PDB entry 8HLA | electron microscopy, 2.81 A resolution | chains C and D of the 12 polymer chains in the assembly

== Chain C (and D) ==
Molecule: Peroxiredoxin
Organism: Thermococcus kodakarensis KOD1
Notes: EC 1.11.1.24; chain D of this document is another copy of the same molecule, construct and numbering; everything in this record applies to it too
UniProt: Q5JF30 (TDXH_THEKO); numbering as in UniProt (aligned over 1-216)
Chain sequence (216 residues; numbered 1 to 216; the number before each row is that of its first residue):
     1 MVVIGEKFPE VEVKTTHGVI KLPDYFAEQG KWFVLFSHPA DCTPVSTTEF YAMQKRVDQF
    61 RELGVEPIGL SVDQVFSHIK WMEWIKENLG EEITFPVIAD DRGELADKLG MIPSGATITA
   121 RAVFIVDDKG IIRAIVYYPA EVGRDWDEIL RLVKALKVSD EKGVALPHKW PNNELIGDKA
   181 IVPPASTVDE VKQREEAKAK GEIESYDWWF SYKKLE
Disordered / not traced: 216
Covalently attached groups: 1-naphthalen-2-ylethanone (FL3) linked to Cys42
Sequence notes: engineered mutation Cys42 (Phe in Q5JF30), Ser46 (Cys in Q5JF30), Ser205 (Cys in Q5JF30), Ser211 (Cys in Q5JF30)
Ligand contacts:
  - 1-naphthalen-2-ylethanone (FL3), molecule 1: Thr43, Ser77, Lys80, Trp81, Trp84
  - 1-naphthalen-2-ylethanone (FL3), molecule 2: Ser159, Gly163, Val164, Ala165, Ile181, Val182, Pro183, Pro184
Curated features (UniProtKB/Swiss-Prot):
  - binding site (substrate): Arg121

== Interface between chain C and chain D ==
Pairs across the interface (135; chain C residue first):
  Met1(C) - Met1(D)  hydrophobic
  Val3(C) - Gly110(D)
  Val3(C) - Ile112(D)
  Val3(C) - Pro113(D)
  Val3(C) - Ser114(D)
  Ile4(C) - Pro113(D)
  Ile4(C) - Ser114(D)  hydrogen bond (backbone-backbone)
  Ile4(C) - Ala120(D)  hydrophobic
  Ile4(C) - Tyr137(D)
  Ile4(C) - Tyr138(D)
  Ile4(C) - Pro139(D)
  Gly5(C) - Ser114(D)
  Glu6(C) - Ser114(D)
  Cys42(C) - Ala165(D)  hydrophobic
  Thr43(C) - Trp209(D)
  Pro44(C) - Ile181(D)  hydrophobic
  Pro44(C) - Pro184(D)
  Pro44(C) - Trp209(D)
  Pro44(C) - Phe210(D)
  Val45(C) - Ala165(D)  hydrophobic
  Val45(C) - Leu166(D)
  Thr47(C) - Trp209(D)
  Thr48(C) - Pro167(D)
  Thr48(C) - His168(D)  hydrogen bond (side chain-backbone)
  Thr48(C) - Asn173(D)
  Thr48(C) - Glu174(D)
  Thr48(C) - Leu175(D)
  Thr48(C) - Phe210(D)
  Glu49(C) - His168(D)
  Tyr51(C) - Glu174(D)
  Tyr51(C) - Leu175(D)  hydrophobic
  Ala52(C) - His168(D)
  Ala52(C) - Glu174(D)
  Arg56(C) - His168(D)
  Arg56(C) - Lys169(D)
  Trp84(C) - Tyr206(D)  hydrophobic
  Trp84(C) - Asp207(D)
  Trp84(C) - Trp209(D)
  Leu89(C) - Leu175(D)  hydrophobic
  Leu89(C) - Tyr206(D)
  Gly110(C) - Val3(D)
  Ile112(C) - Val3(D)
  Pro113(C) - Ile4(D)
  Ser114(C) - Val3(D)
  Ser114(C) - Ile4(D)  hydrogen bond (backbone-backbone)
  Ser114(C) - Gly5(D)  hydrogen bond (side chain-backbone)
  Ser114(C) - Glu6(D)  hydrogen bond (side chain-backbone)
  Arg133(C) - Pro139(D)
  Arg133(C) - Glu141(D)  salt bridge
  Ala134(C) - Tyr137(D)
  Ile135(C) - Val136(D)
  Ile135(C) - Tyr137(D)  hydrogen bond (backbone-backbone)
  Val136(C) - Ile135(D)
  Val136(C) - Val136(D)  hydrophobic
  Tyr137(C) - Ile4(D)
  Tyr137(C) - Ala134(D)
  Tyr137(C) - Ile135(D)  hydrogen bond (backbone-backbone)
  Tyr138(C) - Glu148(D)  hydrogen bond
  Tyr138(C) - Arg151(D)
  Tyr138(C) - Leu152(D)  hydrophobic
  Pro139(C) - Arg133(D)
  Pro139(C) - Leu152(D)
  Pro139(C) - Leu156(D)  hydrophobic
  Glu141(C) - Arg133(D)  salt bridge
  Glu141(C) - Leu156(D)
  Glu141(C) - Ser159(D)
  Glu141(C) - Ala165(D)
  Glu141(C) - Leu166(D)  hydrogen bond (backbone-backbone)
  Val142(C) - Leu152(D)  hydrophobic
  Val142(C) - Ala155(D)  hydrophobic
  Val142(C) - Leu156(D)  hydrophobic
  Val142(C) - Leu166(D)
  Gly143(C) - Arg151(D)  hydrogen bond (backbone-side chain)
  Gly143(C) - Leu166(D)  hydrogen bond (backbone-backbone)
  Gly143(C) - Pro167(D)
  Arg144(C) - Arg151(D)
  Arg144(C) - His168(D)
  Arg144(C) - Lys169(D)  hydrogen bond (backbone-backbone)
  Asp145(C) - Glu148(D)
  Asp145(C) - Arg151(D)  salt bridge
  Asp145(C) - His168(D)
  Asp145(C) - Lys169(D)  salt bridge
  Trp146(C) - His168(D)  hydrogen bond (backbone-side chain)
  Asp147(C) - Lys169(D)  salt bridge
  Glu148(C) - Tyr138(D)  hydrogen bond
  Glu148(C) - Asp145(D)
  Glu148(C) - Glu148(D)
  Arg151(C) - Tyr138(D)
  Arg151(C) - Gly143(D)  hydrogen bond (side chain-backbone)
  Arg151(C) - Arg144(D)
  Arg151(C) - Asp145(D)
  Leu152(C) - Tyr138(D)
  Ala155(C) - Val142(D)  hydrophobic
  Leu156(C) - Pro139(D)  hydrophobic
  Leu156(C) - Glu141(D)
  Ser159(C) - Glu141(D)
  Ala165(C) - Cys42(D)  hydrophobic
  Ala165(C) - Val45(D)  hydrophobic
  Ala165(C) - Glu141(D)
  Leu166(C) - Val45(D)
  Leu166(C) - Glu141(D)  hydrogen bond (backbone-backbone)
  Leu166(C) - Val142(D)
  Leu166(C) - Gly143(D)  hydrogen bond (backbone-backbone)
  Pro167(C) - Thr48(D)
  Pro167(C) - Gly143(D)
  His168(C) - Thr48(D)  hydrogen bond (backbone-side chain)
  His168(C) - Glu49(D)
  His168(C) - Ala52(D)
  His168(C) - Arg56(D)
  His168(C) - Gly143(D)
  His168(C) - Arg144(D)
  His168(C) - Asp145(D)
  His168(C) - Trp146(D)  hydrogen bond (side chain-backbone)
  Lys169(C) - Arg144(D)  hydrogen bond (backbone-backbone)
  Lys169(C) - Asp145(D)
  Lys169(C) - Asp147(D)  salt bridge
  Asn173(C) - Thr48(D)
  Glu174(C) - Tyr51(D)
  Glu174(C) - Ala52(D)
  Glu174(C) - Arg56(D)  salt bridge
  Leu175(C) - Thr48(D)
  Leu175(C) - Tyr51(D)
  Leu175(C) - Leu89(D)  hydrophobic
  Ile181(C) - Pro44(D)  hydrophobic
  Ile181(C) - Val45(D)
  Pro184(C) - Pro44(D)
  Tyr206(C) - Trp84(D)  hydrophobic
  Tyr206(C) - Leu89(D)  hydrophobic
  Asp207(C) - Trp84(D)
  Trp209(C) - Thr43(D)
  Trp209(C) - Pro44(D)
  Trp209(C) - Thr47(D)
  Trp209(C) - Trp84(D)  hydrophobic
  Phe210(C) - Pro44(D)  hydrophobic
  Phe210(C) - Thr48(D)
Other interface residues (no listed pair), chain C (59 interface residues in all): Trp81, Asn88, Ala120, Val164
Other interface residues (no listed pair), chain D (59 interface residues in all): Asp41, Trp81, Val164

== Summary ==
The chain C/chain D interface involves 59 residues from each chain, with 20 hydrogen bonds and 7 salt bridges.
Polar contacts include Arg133(C)-Glu141(D), Asp145(C)-Arg151(D) and Asp145(C)-Lys169(D). Bound to chain C:
1-naphthalen-2-ylethanone. Covalently linked 1-naphthalen-2-ylethanone: at Cys42(C). From UniProt:
substrate-binding residue Arg121(C) on chain C.
Both chains are Peroxiredoxin (Thermococcus kodakarensis KOD1). Entry 8HLA (Heteromeric ring comprised of
peroxiredoxin from Thermococcus kodakaraensis (TkPrx) F42C/C46S/C205S/C211S mutant modified with
2-(bromoacetyl)naphthalene (Naph@TkPrx*F42C) and ...) was determined by electron microscopy together with 8HH0
from the same study.
